Entry 8B62 (X-ray diffraction, 2.02 A resolution); this record covers chain A.

== Chain A ==
Name: UDP-glucose:(Heptosyl) LPS alpha 1,3-glucosyltransferase WaaG
Organism: Pseudomonas aeruginosa
UniProtKB: Q9HUF6 (Q9HUF6_PSEAE); residue numbers follow UniProt; this construct covers 2-370
Sequence (371 residues; numbered 0 to 370; the number before each row is that of its first residue; numbering starts at 0):
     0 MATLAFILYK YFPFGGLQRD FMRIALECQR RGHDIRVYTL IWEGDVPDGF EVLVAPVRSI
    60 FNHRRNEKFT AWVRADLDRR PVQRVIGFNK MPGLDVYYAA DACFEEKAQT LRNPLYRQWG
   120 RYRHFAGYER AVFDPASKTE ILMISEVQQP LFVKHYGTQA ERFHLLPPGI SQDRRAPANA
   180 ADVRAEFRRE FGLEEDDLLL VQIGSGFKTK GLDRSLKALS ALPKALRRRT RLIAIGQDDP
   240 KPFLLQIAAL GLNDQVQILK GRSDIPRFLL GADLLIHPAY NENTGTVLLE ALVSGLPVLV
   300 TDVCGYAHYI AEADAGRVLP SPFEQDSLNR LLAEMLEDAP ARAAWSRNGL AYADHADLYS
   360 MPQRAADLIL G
Not modelled in the structure: 110-117
Differences from the reference sequence: initiating methionine (0); expression tag (1)
Residues lining bound ligands: galactose-uridine-5'-diphosphate (GDU): Pro12, Phe13, Gly14, Gly15, Leu16, Arg18, Asp19, Tyr97, Ala99, Ile143, Arg173, Ile202, Gly203, Ser204, Lys209, Ile234, Gly235, Lys259, Gly260, Arg261, Ile264, Glu281, Asn282, Thr283, Gly284, Thr285, Val286, Glu289
From the paper describing this entry:
  - binding site for galactose-uridine-5'-diphosphate: Asp19, Ala99, Asn282, Thr283
  - specificity-determining residues: Thr208 (proposed by the authors, not directly observed)
  - mutagenesis - Y97F/T208R/N282A/T283A/T285I: increased catalytic activity on UDP-glucose

== In short ==
Chain A binds galactose-uridine-5'-diphosphate. From the paper: a binding site for
galactose-uridine-5'-diphosphate at Asp19, Ala99 and Asn282 among others; Y97F/T208R/N282A/T283A/T285I
increase catalytic activity on UDP-glucose.
Chain A is UDP-glucose:(Heptosyl) LPS alpha 1,3-glucosyltransferase WaaG (Pseudomonas aeruginosa); the
structure, Crystal Structure of P. aeruginosa WaaG in complex with UDP-galactose, was determined by X-ray
diffraction together with 8B5Q, 8B5S and 8B63 from the same study.
